PDB entry 6OJA | X-ray diffraction, 1.55 A resolution | chains A and B of the 6 polymer chains in the assembly

Chain A (and B):
Protein: Lipoprotein
Organism: Neisseria meningitidis
Notes: chain B of this document is another copy of the same molecule, construct and numbering; everything in this record applies to it too
Reference sequence: Q9JPG4 (Q9JPG4_NEIME); residues 43-287 here = UniProt positions 43-287
Chain sequence (248 residues; numbered 40 to 287; the number before each row is that of its first residue):
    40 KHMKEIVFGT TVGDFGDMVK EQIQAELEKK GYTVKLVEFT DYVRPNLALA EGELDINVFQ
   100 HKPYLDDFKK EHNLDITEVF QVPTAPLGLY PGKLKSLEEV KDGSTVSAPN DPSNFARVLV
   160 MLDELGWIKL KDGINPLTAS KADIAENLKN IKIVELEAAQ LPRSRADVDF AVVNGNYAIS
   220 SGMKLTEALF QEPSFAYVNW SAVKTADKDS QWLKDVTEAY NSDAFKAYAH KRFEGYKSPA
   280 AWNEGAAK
Disordered / not traced: 40-42, 284-287
Differences from the reference sequence: expression tag (40-42)
Residues lining bound ligands: methionine (MET): F54, Y81, F98, Q99, H100, Y103, T123, A124, N153, R156, N213, G214, N215, Y236, N238
Reported in the primary citation:
  - binding site for methionine: Y81, F98, H100, Y103, R156, N213, N238
  - mutagenesis - N238A (from 0.2 nM to 78 uM): decreased binding to methionine
  - mutagenesis - N238A: decreased binding to d-methionine

Interface between chain A and chain B:
Residue-residue contacts (19):
  R83(A) - E90(B)  hydrogen bond (side chain-backbone)
  L86(A) - L86(B)
  L86(A) - E90(B)
  A87(A) - E90(B)  hydrogen bond (backbone-side chain)
  A89(A) - R83(B)
  E90(A) - F78(B)
  E90(A) - R83(B)  salt bridge
  E90(A) - A87(B)
  E90(A) - E92(B)
  E92(A) - E90(B)
  E92(A) - E92(B)
  E110(A) - E110(B)
  E110(A) - H111(B)  salt bridge
  H111(A) - V82(B)
  H111(A) - L86(B)
  H111(A) - H111(B)  hydrogen bond
  N112(A) - V82(B)
  N112(A) - R83(B)  hydrogen bond (backbone-side chain)
  L113(A) - R83(B)

In short:
10 residues of chain A face 9 of chain B across their interface; the contacts include 4 hydrogen bonds and 2
salt bridges. Among the polar pairs are E90(A)-R83(B), E110(A)-H111(B) and A87(A)-E90(B). From the paper: a
binding site for methionine at Y81(A), F98(A) and H100(A) among others; N238A of chain A reduces binding to
methionine.
Chain A and chain B are both Lipoprotein (Neisseria meningitidis); the structure, Crystal structure of the N.
meningitides methionine-binding protein in its L-methionine bound conformation, was determined by X-ray
diffraction, deposited together with 6DZX and 6CVA.
